Entry 7OZ2 (X-ray diffraction, 2.85 A resolution); this record covers chains A and B of the 4 polymer chains in the assembly.

== Chain A ==
Molecule: Reverse transcriptase/ribonuclease H
From: Human immunodeficiency virus type 1 group M subtype B (isolate BH10)
Notes: EC 2.7.7.49, 2.7.7.7, 3.1.26.13, 3.1.13.2
Reference sequence: P03366 (POL_HV1B1); residues 1-554 here correspond to UniProt positions 600-1153 (UniProt number = residue number + 599)
Amino-acid sequence (556 residues; each row starts with the number of its first residue; numbers below 1 keep their minus sign (Met-1 is residue -1)):
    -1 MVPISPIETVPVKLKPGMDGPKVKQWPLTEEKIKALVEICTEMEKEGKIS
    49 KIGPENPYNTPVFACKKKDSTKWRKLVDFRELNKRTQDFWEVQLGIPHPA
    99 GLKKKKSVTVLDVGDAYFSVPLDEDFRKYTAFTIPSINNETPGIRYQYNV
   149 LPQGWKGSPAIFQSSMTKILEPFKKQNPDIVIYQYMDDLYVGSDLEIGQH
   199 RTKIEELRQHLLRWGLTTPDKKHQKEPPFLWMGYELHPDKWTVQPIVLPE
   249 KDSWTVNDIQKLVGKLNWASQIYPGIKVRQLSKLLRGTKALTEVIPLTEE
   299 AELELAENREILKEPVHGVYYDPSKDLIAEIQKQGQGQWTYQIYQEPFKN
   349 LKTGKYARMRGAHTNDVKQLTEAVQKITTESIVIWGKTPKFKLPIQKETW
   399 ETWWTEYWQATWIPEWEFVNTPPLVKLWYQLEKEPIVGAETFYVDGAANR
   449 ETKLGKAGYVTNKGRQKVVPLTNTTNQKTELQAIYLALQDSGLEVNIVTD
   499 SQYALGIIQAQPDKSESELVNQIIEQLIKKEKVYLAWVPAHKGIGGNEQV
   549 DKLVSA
Disordered / not traced: -1
Differences from the reference sequence: initiating methionine (-1); expression tag (0); conflict Cys63 (Ile662 in P03366), Ser280 (Cys879 in P03366)
Ion coordination: Cd2+ site 1: Asp110, Asp185, Asp186 (shared with 2 residues of chain P); Cd2+ site 2: Asp110, Val111, Asp185 (together with sulfate ion) (shared with 1 residue of chain P); Cd2+ site 3: Asp121, Asp123; Cd2+ site 4: Glu224 (shared with 2 residues of chain C); Cd2+ site 5 near His235 (its only coordinating residue here); Cd2+ site 6: Asp443, Glu478, Asp498; Cd2+ site 7: His539, Asp549
Curated features (UniProtKB/Swiss-Prot):
  - region: Phe227 to His235 (RT 'primer grip')
  - motif: Trp398 to Trp414 (Tryptophan repeat motif)
  - binding site (Mg(2+)): Asp110, Asp185, Asp186, Asp443, Glu478, Asp498, Asp549
  - site: Trp401 (Essential for RT p66/p51 heterodimerization), Trp414 (Essential for RT p66/p51 heterodimerization), Phe440, Tyr441 (Cleavage)
What the authors report for this chain:
  - catalytic residues: Asp110, Asp185, Asp186
  - binding site for the 28-nt DNA strand: Cys63

== Chain B ==
Molecule: Gag-Pol polyprotein
From: Human immunodeficiency virus type 1 BH10
Notes: EC 3.4.23.16, 2.7.7.49, 2.7.7.7, 3.1.26.13, 3.1.13.2, 2.7.7.-, 3.1.-.-
Reference sequence: P03366 (POL_HV1B1); residues 1-428 here correspond to UniProt positions 600-1027 (UniProt number = residue number + 599)
Amino-acid sequence (444 residues; each row starts with the number of its first residue; numbers below 1 keep their minus sign (Met-15 is residue -15)):
   -15 MAHHHHHHALEVLFQGPISPIETVPVKLKPGMDGPKVKQWPLTEEKIKAL
    35 VEICTEMEKEGKISKIGPENPYNTPVFAIKKKDSTKWRKLVDFRELNKRT
    85 QDFWEVQLGIPHPAGLKKKKSVTVLDVGDAYFSVPLDEDFRKYTAFTIPS
   135 INNETPGIRYQYNVLPQGWKGSPAIFQSSMTKILEPFKKQNPDIVIYQYM
   185 DDLYVGSDLEIGQHRTKIEELRQHLLRWGLTTPDKKHQKEPPFLWMGYEL
   235 HPDKWTVQPIVLPEKDSWTVNDIQKLVGKLNWASQIYPGIKVRQLSKLLR
   285 GTKALTEVIPLTEEAELELAENREILKEPVHGVYYDPSKDLIAEIQKQGQ
   335 GQWTYQIYQEPFKNLKTGKYARMRGAHTNDVKQLTEAVQKITTESIVIWG
   385 KTPKFKLPIQKETWETWWTEYWQATWIPEWEFVNTPPLVKLWYQ
Disordered / not traced: -15 to 4, 89-94, 428
Differences from the reference sequence: initiating methionine (-15); expression tag (-14 to 0); engineered mutation Ser280 (Cys879 in P03366)
Ion coordination: Cd2+ site 1: Glu224, Glu233, His235; Cd2+ site 2: Glu297 (shared with 1 residue of chain D); Cd2+ site 3: Glu305, Glu308 (shared with 2 residues of chain D); Cd2+ site 4: Glu308, Glu312 (shared with 2 residues of chain D)
Curated features (UniProtKB/Swiss-Prot):
  - region: Phe227 to His235 (RT 'primer grip')
  - motif: Trp398 to Trp414 (Tryptophan repeat motif)
  - binding site (Mg(2+)): Asp110, Asp185, Asp186
  - site (Essential for RT p66/p51 heterodimerization): Trp401, Trp414

== How chain A and chain B interact ==
Pairs across the interface - 116 pairs, chain A then chain B:
  Val8(A) - Glu53(B)
  Pro9(A) - Glu53(B)
  Gln85(A) - Glu53(B)  hydrogen bond (side chain-backbone)
  Asp86(A) - Lys20(B)  salt bridge
  Asp86(A) - Pro55(B)
  Phe87(A) - Pro52(B)
  Phe87(A) - Glu53(B)
  Trp88(A) - Lys20(B)
  Trp88(A) - Val21(B)
  Trp88(A) - Lys22(B)
  Trp88(A) - Pro52(B)  hydrogen bond (backbone-backbone)
  Trp88(A) - Asn54(B)
  Trp88(A) - Asn57(B)  hydrogen bond
  Trp88(A) - Thr131(B)  hydrogen bond
  Trp88(A) - Arg143(B)
  Val90(A) - Pro140(B)
  Val90(A) - Gly141(B)  hydrogen bond (backbone-backbone)
  Val90(A) - Arg143(B)
  Leu92(A) - Pro133(B)  hydrophobic
  Leu92(A) - Asn137(B)
  Gly93(A) - Asn137(B)
  Ile94(A) - Asn137(B)  hydrogen bond (backbone-side chain)
  Pro95(A) - Asn136(B)
  Pro95(A) - Asn137(B)
  His96(A) - Asn136(B)  hydrogen bond (backbone-side chain)
  Gly99(A) - Asn136(B)
  Ala158(A) - Pro52(B)
  Ser162(A) - Pro52(B)
  Thr165(A) - Pro140(B)
  Lys172(A) - Thr139(B)
  Val179(A) - Glu138(B)
  Ile180(A) - Glu138(B)
  Tyr181(A) - Asn136(B)  hydrogen bond
  Tyr181(A) - Glu138(B)
  Gln182(A) - Glu138(B)  hydrogen bond (backbone-backbone)
  Gln182(A) - Pro140(B)
  Arg358(A) - Glu396(B)  salt bridge
  Gln373(A) - Glu396(B)
  Gln373(A) - Thr397(B)  hydrogen bond
  Thr376(A) - Thr400(B)
  Thr376(A) - Trp401(B)
  Ile380(A) - Leu26(B)
  Ile380(A) - Thr27(B)
  Val381(A) - Pro25(B)  hydrophobic
  Val381(A) - Ile135(B)
  Val381(A) - Asn136(B)  hydrogen bond (backbone-backbone)
  Val381(A) - Asn137(B)
  Ile382(A) - Ile135(B)
  Ile382(A) - Asn136(B)
  Trp383(A) - Ile135(B)
  Gly384(A) - Thr27(B)
  Gly384(A) - Glu28(B)  hydrogen bond (backbone-backbone)
  Thr386(A) - Trp401(B)
  Trp402(A) - Lys331(B)  hydrogen bond (backbone-side chain)
  Trp402(A) - His361(B)
  Trp402(A) - Asp364(B)
  Tyr405(A) - Lys331(B)  hydrogen bond (backbone-side chain)
  Trp406(A) - Lys331(B)
  Trp406(A) - Asn418(B)  hydrogen bond
  Trp406(A) - Thr419(B)  hydrogen bond (side chain-backbone)
  Trp406(A) - Pro421(B)  hydrophobic
  Gln407(A) - Lys331(B)  hydrogen bond (backbone-side chain)
  Gln407(A) - Pro392(B)
  Gln407(A) - Gln394(B)
  Gln407(A) - Val417(B)  hydrogen bond (side chain-backbone)
  Gln407(A) - Asn418(B)  hydrogen bond
  Ala408(A) - Trp337(B)  hydrophobic
  Ala408(A) - Asp364(B)
  Ala408(A) - Pro392(B)  hydrogen bond (backbone-backbone)
  Ala408(A) - Ile393(B)
  Thr409(A) - Asp364(B)
  Trp410(A) - Thr362(B)
  Trp410(A) - Asn363(B)
  Trp410(A) - Val365(B)  hydrophobic
  Trp410(A) - Trp401(B)
  Trp410(A) - Tyr405(B)
  Pro412(A) - Trp401(B)  hydrophobic
  Pro433(A) - Asn255(B)
  Pro433(A) - Leu289(B)  hydrophobic
  Pro433(A) - Thr290(B)
  Ile434(A) - Thr290(B)
  Val435(A) - Thr290(B)
  Thr439(A) - Ala288(B)
  Thr439(A) - Leu289(B)  hydrogen bond (side chain-backbone)
  Tyr441(A) - Gln258(B)  hydrogen bond
  Tyr441(A) - Thr286(B)
  Tyr441(A) - Lys287(B)  hydrogen bond (side chain-backbone)
  Thr459(A) - Thr286(B)
  Asn460(A) - Thr286(B)
  Asn460(A) - Lys287(B)
  Asn460(A) - Ala288(B)
  Asn494(A) - Leu289(B)
  Val496(A) - Leu289(B)  hydrophobic
  Gln500(A) - Leu422(B)
  Leu503(A) - Leu422(B)  hydrophobic
  Gln507(A) - Pro421(B)
  Tyr532(A) - Asn255(B)  hydrogen bond
  Tyr532(A) - Lys259(B)
  Tyr532(A) - Leu289(B)  hydrophobic
  Trp535(A) - Leu422(B)  hydrophobic
  Val536(A) - Gln258(B)
  Pro537(A) - Gly262(B)
  Pro537(A) - Asn265(B)
  Lys540(A) - Asn265(B)  hydrogen bond
  Lys540(A) - Ser280(B)
  Gly541(A) - Ser280(B)
  Ile542(A) - Gln258(B)
  Ile542(A) - Val261(B)  hydrophobic
  Ile542(A) - Leu283(B)  hydrophobic
  Gly543(A) - Leu283(B)  hydrogen bond (backbone-backbone)
  Gly543(A) - Gly285(B)
  Gly544(A) - Gly285(B)
  Gly544(A) - Thr286(B)
  Gln547(A) - Arg284(B)
  Gln547(A) - Gly285(B)
  Gln547(A) - Thr286(B)  hydrogen bond
Also at the interface, not in a pair above, chain A (70 interface residues in all): Gln91, Leu100, Ile159, Gln161, Glu169, Thr377, Glu399, Val458, Gly504, Ala534
Also at the interface, not in a pair above, chain B (63 interface residues in all): Lys49, Gly51, Tyr56, Val254, Leu368, Pro420

== Overview ==
Chain A and chain B form an interface of 70 and 63 residues respectively; the contacts include 27 hydrogen
bonds and 2 salt bridges. Polar contacts include Asp86(A)-Lys20(B), Arg358(A)-Glu396(B) and Gln85(A)-Glu53(B).
From the paper: catalytic residues Asp110(A), Asp185(A) and Asp186(A); a binding site for the 28-nt DNA strand
at Cys63(A).
Chain A is Reverse transcriptase/ribonuclease H (Human immunodeficiency virus type 1 group M subtype B
(isolate BH10)) and chain B is Gag-Pol polyprotein (Human immunodeficiency virus type 1 BH10); the structure,
Crystal structure of HIV-1 reverse transcriptase with a double stranded DNA showing a transient P-pocket, was
determined by X-ray diffraction (same publication as 7OXQ, 7OZ5, 7OZW and 7P15).
